PDB entry 4XM7 | X-ray diffraction, 2.70 A resolution | chain A

# Chain A
Molecule: Lethal factor
Organism: Bacillus anthracis
Notes: EC 3.4.24.83
Reference sequence: P15917 (LEF_BACAN); residues 265-776 here correspond to UniProt positions 298-809 (UniProt number = residue number + 33)
Chain sequence (519 residues; each row starts with the number of its first residue):
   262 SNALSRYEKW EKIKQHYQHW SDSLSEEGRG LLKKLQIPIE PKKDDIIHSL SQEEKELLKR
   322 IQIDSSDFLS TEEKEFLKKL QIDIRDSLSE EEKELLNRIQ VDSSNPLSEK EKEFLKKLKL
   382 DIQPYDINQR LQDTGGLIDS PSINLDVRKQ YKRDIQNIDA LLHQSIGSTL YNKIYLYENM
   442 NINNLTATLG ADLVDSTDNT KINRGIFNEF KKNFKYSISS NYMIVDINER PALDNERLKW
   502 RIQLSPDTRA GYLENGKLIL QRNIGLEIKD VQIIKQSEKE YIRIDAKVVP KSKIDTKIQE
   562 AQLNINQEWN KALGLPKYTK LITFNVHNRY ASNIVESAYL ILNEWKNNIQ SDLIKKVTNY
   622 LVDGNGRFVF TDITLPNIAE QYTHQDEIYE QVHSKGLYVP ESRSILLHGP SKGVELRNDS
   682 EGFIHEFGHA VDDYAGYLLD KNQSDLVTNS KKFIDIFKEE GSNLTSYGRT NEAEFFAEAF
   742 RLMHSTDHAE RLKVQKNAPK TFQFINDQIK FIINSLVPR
Unresolved in the structure: 262-264, 348-350, 778-780
Differences from the reference sequence: expression tag (262-264, 777-780); engineered mutation Ser266 (Ala299 in P15917)
Swiss-Prot annotation at these positions:
  - active site: Glu687 (Proton acceptor)
  - binding site (Zn(2+)): His686, His690, Tyr728, Glu735
Bound ions: Zn2+: His686, His690, Glu735 (together with 41S)
Small-molecule neighbours: 41S (N~2~-[(4-fluoro-3-methoxyphenyl)sulfonyl]-N-hydroxy-N~2~-(2-methylpropyl)-D-valinamide): Asp328, Ser655, Lys656, Gly657, Leu658, Leu668, Gly674, Val675, Leu677, Asn679, Asp680, Gly683, Phe684, His686, Glu687, His690, Tyr728, Glu735, Glu739

# In short
Chain A binds compound 41S. His686, His690 and Glu735 form the Zn2+ site. Curated annotation (UniProt) lists
active-site residue Glu687 and 4 Zn2+-binding residues.
Chain A is Lethal factor (Bacillus anthracis); the structure, Anthrax toxin lethal factor with ligand-induced
binding pocket, was determined by X-ray diffraction, deposited together with 4XM8.
